4GG7 - chain A; structure by X-ray diffraction, 2.27 A resolution.

Chain A:
Protein: Hepatocyte growth factor receptor
Source organism: Homo sapiens
Notes: EC 2.7.10.1
Reference sequence: P08581 (MET_HUMAN); residue numbers follow UniProt; this construct covers 1038-1346
Amino-acid sequence (319 residues; numbered 1028 to 1346; the number before each row is that of its first residue):
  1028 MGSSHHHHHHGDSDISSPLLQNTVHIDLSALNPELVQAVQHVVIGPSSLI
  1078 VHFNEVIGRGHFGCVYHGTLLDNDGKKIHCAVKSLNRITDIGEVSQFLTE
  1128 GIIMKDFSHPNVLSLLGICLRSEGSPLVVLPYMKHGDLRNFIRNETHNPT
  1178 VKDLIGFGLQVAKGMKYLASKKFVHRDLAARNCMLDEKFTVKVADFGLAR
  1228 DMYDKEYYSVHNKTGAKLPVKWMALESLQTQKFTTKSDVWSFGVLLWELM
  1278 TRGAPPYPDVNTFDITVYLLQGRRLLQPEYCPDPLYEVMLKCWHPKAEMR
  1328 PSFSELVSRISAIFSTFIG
Unresolved in the structure: 1028-1063, 1115-1117, 1345-1346
Sequence notes: expression tag (1028-1037)
Residues lining bound ligands: 0J8 (N-(3-nitrobenzyl)-6-[1-(piperidin-4-yl)-1H-pyrazol-4-yl]-2-(trifluoromethyl)pyrido[2,3-d]pyrimidin-4-amine): Ile1084, Gly1085, Val1092, Ala1108, Leu1140, Leu1157, Pro1158, Tyr1159, Met1160, Lys1161, His1162, Gly1163, Asp1164, Arg1208, Asn1209, Met1211, Ala1221, Asp1222, Ala1226, Tyr1230
Swiss-Prot annotation at these positions:
  - active site: Asp1204 (Proton acceptor)
  - binding site (ATP): Ile1084 to Val1092, Lys1110
  - modified residue: Tyr1230 (Phosphotyrosine), Tyr1234 (Phosphotyrosine), Tyr1235 (Phosphotyrosine), Thr1289 (Phosphothreonine)
  - natural variant: Val1092 (V1092I: In RCCP), His1094 (H1094L: In RCCP; H1094R: In RCCP; H1094Y: In RCCP), His1106 (H1106D: In RCCP), Met1131 (M1131T: In RCCP), Thr1173 (T1173I: In HCC), Val1188 (V1188L: In RCCP), Leu1195 (L1195V: In RCCP), Val1220 (V1220I: In RCCP), Asp1228 (D1228H: In RCCP; D1228N: In RCCP), Tyr1230 (Y1230C: In RCCP; Y1230D: In RCCP; Y1230H: In RCCP), Tyr1234 (Y1234C: In DA11), Lys1244 (K1244R: In HCC), 2 further natural variant entries in UniProt
  - mutagenesis: Tyr1234 (Y1234F: Complete loss of kinase activity and of ligand-induced ubiquitination. Alters interaction with PTPN1 and PTPN2. Loss of interaction with PTPN1 and PTPN2; when associated with F-1235), Tyr1235 (Y1235F: Complete loss of kinase activity. Alters interaction with PTPN1 and PTPN2. Loss of interaction with PTPN1 and PTPN2; when associated with F-1234), Tyr1313 (Y1313F: No effect on ligand-induced CBL-mediated ubiquitination; when associated with F-1349, F-1356 and F-1365)

In short:
Bound to chain A: compound 0J8. UniProt lists active-site residue Asp1204, 10 ATP-binding residues and 3
mutagenesis sites.
Chain A is Hepatocyte growth factor receptor (Homo sapiens); the structure, Crystal structure of cMET in
complex with novel inhibitor, was determined by X-ray diffraction together with 4GG5 from the same study.
